PDB entry 5OF3 | X-ray diffraction, 2.91 A resolution | chains A and D of the 6 polymer chains in the assembly

== Chain A (and D) ==
Molecule: DNA primase small subunit PriS
From: Sulfolobus solfataricus (strain ATCC 35092 / DSM 1617 / JCM 11322 / P2)
Notes: EC 2.7.7.-; chain D of this document is another copy of the same molecule, construct and numbering; everything in this record applies to it too
UniProtKB: Q97Z83 (PRIS_SULSO); residues 1-330 here = UniProt positions 1-330
Sequence (330 residues; numbered 1 to 330; the number before each row is that of its first residue):
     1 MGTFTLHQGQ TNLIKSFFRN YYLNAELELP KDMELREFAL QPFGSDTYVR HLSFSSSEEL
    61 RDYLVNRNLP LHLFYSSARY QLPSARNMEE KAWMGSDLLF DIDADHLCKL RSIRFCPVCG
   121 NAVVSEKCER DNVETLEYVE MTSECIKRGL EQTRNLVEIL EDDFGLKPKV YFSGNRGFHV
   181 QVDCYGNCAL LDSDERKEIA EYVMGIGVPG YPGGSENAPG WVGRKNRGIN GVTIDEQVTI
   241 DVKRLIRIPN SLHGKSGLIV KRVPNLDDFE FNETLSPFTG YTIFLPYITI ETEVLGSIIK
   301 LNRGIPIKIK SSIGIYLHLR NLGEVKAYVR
Not modelled in the structure: 1-10, 330
Curated features (UniProtKB/Swiss-Prot):
  - active site: D101, D103, D235
  - binding site (Zn(2+)): C116, C119, C128, D131
  - mutagenesis: F164 (F164E: Strong decrease in interaction with PriL), G165 (G165I: Partial destabilization of PriS-PriL complex)
Bound ions: Mn2+: D101, D103 (together with AMP-CPP); Zn2+: C116, C119, C128, D131
Ligand contacts:
  - AMP-CPP (APC; diphosphomethylphosphonic acid adenosyl ester), molecule 1: Y48, F74, D101, D103, S173, N175, R176, G177, H179, V238, R244, L245, I246, R247, H253
  - AMP-CPP (APC), molecule 2: L82, E89, E90, A92
From the paper describing this entry:
  - binding site for AMP-CPP: L245, R247

== Interface between chain A and chain D ==
Contacting residue pairs (22; chain A residue first):
  N12(A) - E126(D)
  K15(A) - E126(D)  salt bridge
  E34(A) - R86(D)  hydrogen bond (backbone-side chain)
  E34(A) - N87(D)  hydrogen bond
  F43(A) - E126(D)
  G44(A) - E126(D)
  G44(A) - E134(D)
  S45(A) - E134(D)
  R50(A) - T47(D)
  H51(A) - T47(D)
  L52(A) - T47(D)
  S53(A) - R86(D)  hydrogen bond
  S55(A) - H51(D)
  S55(A) - R86(D)  hydrogen bond (side chain-backbone)
  S55(A) - M88(D)
  E59(A) - R50(D)  salt bridge
  D62(A) - R244(D)  salt bridge
  R67(A) - Y48(D)
  N68(A) - D46(D)
  Q81(A) - R86(D)
  P83(A) - R86(D)
  R86(A) - T47(D)
Other interface residues (no listed pair), chain A (24 interface residues in all): V49, F54, S56, E58, Y63, L82
Other interface residues (no listed pair), chain D (13 interface residues in all): S45, D241

== Summary ==
24 residues of chain A face 13 of chain D across their interface; the contacts include 4 hydrogen bonds and 3
salt bridges. Among the polar pairs are K15(A)-E126(D), E59(A)-R50(D) and D62(A)-R244(D). Chain A binds
AMP-CPP. The paper reports a binding site for AMP-CPP at L245(A) and R247(A).
Chain A and chain D are both DNA primase small subunit PriS (Sulfolobus solfataricus (strain ATCC 35092 / DSM
1617 / JCM 11322 / P2)); the structure, Crystal structure of the heterotrimeric PriSLX primase from S.
solfataricus, was determined by X-ray diffraction, deposited together with 5OFN.
